Entry 9IUG (electron microscopy, 2.20 A resolution); this record covers chains B and C of the 21 polymer chains in the assembly.

Chain B (and C):
Name: FimA
Organism: Escherichia coli
Notes: chain C of this document is another copy of the same molecule, construct and numbering; everything in this record applies to it too
Reference sequence: M4YR16 (M4YR16_ECOLX); residues 1-161 here correspond to UniProt positions 24-184 (UniProt number = residue number + 23)
Chain sequence (161 residues; numbered 1 to 161; the number before each row is that of its first residue):
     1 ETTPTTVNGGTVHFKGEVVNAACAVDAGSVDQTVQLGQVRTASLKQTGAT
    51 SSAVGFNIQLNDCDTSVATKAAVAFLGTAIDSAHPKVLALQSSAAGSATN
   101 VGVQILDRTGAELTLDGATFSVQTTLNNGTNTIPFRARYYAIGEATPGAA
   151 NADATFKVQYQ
Unresolved in the structure: 1-2
Disulfide bonds: C23-C63
Differences from the reference sequence: conflict R136 (Gln159 in M4YR16)

How chain B and chain C interact:
Residue-residue contacts - 92 pairs, chain B then chain C:
  E17(B) with N8(C)
  N20(B) with T5(C)
  A21(B) with V7(C), hydrophobic
  V25(B) with G9(C)
  V30(B) with G9(C); G10(C); T11(C), hydrogen bond (backbone-backbone)
  D31(B) with T11(C); H13(C), salt bridge
  Q32(B) with T11(C), hydrogen bond (backbone-backbone); V12(C); H13(C), hydrogen bond (backbone-backbone)
  T33(B) with H13(C); K15(C)
  V34(B) with V12(C), hydrophobic; H13(C), hydrogen bond (backbone-backbone); F14(C); K15(C), hydrogen bond (backbone-backbone)
  Q35(B) with K15(C), hydrogen bond (side chain-backbone); A27(C); V30(C)
  L36(B) with F14(C), hydrophobic; K15(C), hydrogen bond (backbone-backbone); A27(C)
  G37(B) with K15(C); G16(C); E17(C), hydrogen bond (backbone-backbone); A27(C)
  Q38(B) with E17(C), hydrogen bond; V19(C); A24(C); V25(C), hydrogen bond (side chain-backbone)
  V39(B) with E17(C), hydrogen bond (backbone-backbone); V18(C); V19(C), hydrogen bond (backbone-backbone)
  R40(B) with V19(C); A21(C), hydrogen bond (side chain-backbone); A22(C), hydrogen bond (side chain-backbone); C23(C); D62(C), salt bridge; D64(C), salt bridge; V67(C)
  T41(B) with V18(C); V19(C), hydrogen bond (backbone-backbone); N20(C), hydrogen bond
  S43(B) with D62(C), hydrogen bond
  F56(B) with F14(C), hydrophobic
  F75(B) with V12(C), hydrophobic
  L88(B) with F14(C), hydrophobic
  A98(B) with V18(C), hydrophobic
  I105(B) with F14(C), hydrophobic
  F120(B) with T6(C)
  A137(B) with F14(C), hydrophobic
  Y139(B) with G16(C); E17(C)
  T146(B) with V18(C)
  P147(B) with V18(C); N20(C)
  G148(B) with E17(C); V18(C), hydrogen bond (backbone-backbone)
  A150(B) with K15(C); G16(C), hydrogen bond (backbone-backbone); V18(C), hydrophobic
  N151(B) with F14(C); K15(C); G16(C), hydrogen bond (side chain-backbone)
  A152(B) with H13(C); F14(C), hydrogen bond (backbone-backbone)
  D153(B) with V12(C); H13(C), salt bridge
  A154(B) with T11(C); V12(C), hydrogen bond (backbone-backbone)
  T155(B) with G10(C); T11(C)
  F156(B) with N8(C); G9(C), hydrogen bond (backbone-backbone); G10(C), hydrogen bond (backbone-backbone); T11(C); V12(C), hydrophobic
  K157(B) with T6(C); V7(C); G9(C)
  V158(B) with T5(C); T6(C); V7(C), hydrogen bond (backbone-backbone)
  Q159(B) with P4(C); T5(C); T6(C)
  Y160(B) with P4(C); T5(C), hydrogen bond (backbone-backbone); V7(C), hydrophobic
  Q161(B) with P4(C)
Also at the interface, not in a pair above, chain B (45 interface residues in all): V19, S29, V101, V103, A149
Also at the interface, not in a pair above, chain C (28 interface residues in all): T3

In short:
The interface between chain B and chain C involves 45 residues on one side and 28 on the other, with 26
hydrogen bonds and 4 salt bridges. Among the polar pairs are D31(B)-H13(C), R40(B)-D62(C) and R40(B)-D64(C).
Chain B and chain C are both FimA (Escherichia coli); the structure, Cryo-EM structure of the type I pilus
from enterotoxigenic Escherichia coli, was determined by electron microscopy, deposited together with 9IUF.
